PDB entry 6KNS | X-ray diffraction, 2.15 A resolution | chain A

Chain A:
Molecule: Putative metal-dependent hydrolase
Organism: Bacillus subtilis
Reference sequence: E0TYN8 (E0TYN8_BACPZ); residue numbers follow UniProt; this construct covers 1-244
Sequence (250 residues; row label = number of the first residue in the row; numbers below 1 keep their minus sign (Gly-5 is residue -5)):
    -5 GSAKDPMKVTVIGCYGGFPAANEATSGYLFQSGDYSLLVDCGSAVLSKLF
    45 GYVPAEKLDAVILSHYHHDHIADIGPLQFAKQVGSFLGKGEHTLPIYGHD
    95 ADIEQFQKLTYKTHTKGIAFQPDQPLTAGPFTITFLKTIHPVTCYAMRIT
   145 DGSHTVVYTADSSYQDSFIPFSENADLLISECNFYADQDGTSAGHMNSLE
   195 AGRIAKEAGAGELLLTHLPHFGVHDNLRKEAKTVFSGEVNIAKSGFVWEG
Disordered / not traced: -5 to -2
Differences from the reference sequence: expression tag (-5 to 0)
Bound ions: Ca2+ site 1: Asp28, Lys51, Asp53; Zn2+ site 1: His59, His61, His134, Asp155; Zn2+ site 2: Asp63, His64, Asp155, His211; Ca2+ site 2: Glu232 (shared with 1 residue of chain B)

In short:
Asp28, Lys51 and Asp53 coordinate Ca2+ site 1. His59, His61, His134 and Asp155 form the Zn2+ site 1.
Chain A is Putative metal-dependent hydrolase (Bacillus subtilis); the structure, Crystal structure of the
metallo-beta-lactamase fold protein YhfI from Bacillus subtilis (space group I4122), was determined by X-ray
diffraction (same publication as 6KNT).
